7CR8 - chains N and P of the 8 polymer chains in the assembly; structure by X-ray diffraction, 3.70 A resolution.

# Chain N
Molecule: CRISPR-associated endoribonuclease Cas2 1
From: Synechocystis sp. (strain PCC 6803 / Kazusa)
Notes: EC 3.1.-.-
Reference sequence: Q6ZEI1 (CAS2A_SYNY3); residues 1-94 here = UniProt positions 1-94
Chain sequence (105 residues; numbered -10 to 94; the number before each row is that of its first residue; numbers below 1 keep their minus sign (Gly-10 is residue -10)):
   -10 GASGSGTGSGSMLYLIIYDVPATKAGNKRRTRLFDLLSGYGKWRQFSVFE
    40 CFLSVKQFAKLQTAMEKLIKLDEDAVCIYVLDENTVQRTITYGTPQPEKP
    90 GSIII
Unresolved in the structure: -10 to 0, 94
Differences from the reference sequence: expression tag (-10 to 0)
Curated features (UniProtKB/Swiss-Prot):
  - binding site (Mg(2+)): Asp8

# Chain P
Molecule: 36-nt DNA strand
Sequence (36 nucleotides; row label = number of the first residue in the row):
     1 TTTTTCTTGAAAGCGACCGCCAGGGGCACAATTTTT
Unresolved in the structure: 1-6, 36

# How chain N and chain P interact
Pairs across the interface (15; chain N residue first):
  Tyr7(N) with DC21(P), hydrogen bond to the phosphate; DA22(P), hydrogen bond to the phosphate
  Asp8(N) with DC20(P), phosphate contact; DC21(P), phosphate contact
  Val9(N) with DC20(P), sugar contact; DC21(P), hydrogen bond to the phosphate
  Pro10(N) with DC20(P), phosphate contact
  Ala11(N) with DC20(P), phosphate contact
  Arg19(N) with DC21(P), phosphate contact
  Phe23(N) with DA22(P), phosphate contact; DG23(P), phosphate contact
  Trp32(N) with DA22(P), phosphate contact
  Phe35(N) with DC21(P), phosphate contact; DA22(P), phosphate contact
  Ser36(N) with DC21(P), hydrogen bond to the phosphate
Also at the interface, not in a pair above, chain N (12 interface residues in all): Asn16, Thr20

# In short
The interface between chain N and chain P involves 12 residues on one side and 4 on the other, with 4 hydrogen
bonds. Polar contacts include Tyr7(N)-DC21(P), Tyr7(N)-DA22(P) and Val9(N)-DC21(P). Curated annotation
(UniProt) lists Mg2+-binding residue Asp8(N) on chain N.
Here chain N is CRISPR-associated endoribonuclease Cas2 1 (Synechocystis sp. (strain PCC 6803 / Kazusa)) and
chain P is a 36-nt DNA strand. Entry 7CR8 (Synechocystis Cas1-Cas2-prespacerL complex) was determined by X-ray
diffraction (same publication as 7CR6).
